PDB entry 3M30 | X-ray diffraction, 1.45 A resolution | chains A and E of the 6 polymer chains in the assembly

# Chain A
Molecule: Methyl-coenzyme M reductase I subunit alpha
Organism: Methanothermobacter marburgensis
Notes: EC 2.8.4.1
UniProt: P11558 (MCRA_METTM); numbering as in UniProt (aligned over 2-550)
Sequence (549 residues; numbered 2 to 550; the number before each row is that of its first residue):
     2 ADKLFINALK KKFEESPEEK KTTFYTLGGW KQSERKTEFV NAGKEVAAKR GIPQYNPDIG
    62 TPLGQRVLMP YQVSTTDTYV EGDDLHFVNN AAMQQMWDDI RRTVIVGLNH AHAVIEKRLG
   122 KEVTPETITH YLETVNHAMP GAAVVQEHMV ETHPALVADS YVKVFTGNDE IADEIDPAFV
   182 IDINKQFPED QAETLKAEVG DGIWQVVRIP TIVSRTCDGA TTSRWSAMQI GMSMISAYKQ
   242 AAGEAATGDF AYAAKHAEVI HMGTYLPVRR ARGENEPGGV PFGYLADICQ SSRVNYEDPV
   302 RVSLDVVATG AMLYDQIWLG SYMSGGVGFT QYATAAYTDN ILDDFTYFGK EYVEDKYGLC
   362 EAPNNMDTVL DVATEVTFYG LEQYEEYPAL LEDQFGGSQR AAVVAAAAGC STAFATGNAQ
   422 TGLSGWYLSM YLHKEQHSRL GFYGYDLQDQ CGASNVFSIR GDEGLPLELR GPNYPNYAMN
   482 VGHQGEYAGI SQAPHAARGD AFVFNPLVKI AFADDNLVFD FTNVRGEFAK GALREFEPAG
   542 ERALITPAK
Disordered / not traced: 550
Modified residues: His257 (n1-methylated histidine; MHS); Arg271 (5-methyl-arginine; AGM); Gln400 (2-methyl-glutamine; MGN); Gly445 (thioglycin; GL3); Cys452 (s-methylcysteine; SMC)
UniProt features mapped onto this chain:
  - binding site (coenzyme F430): Gln147
  - binding site (coenzyme B): Arg225, Lys256, His257, Arg270
  - binding site (coenzyme M): Tyr333, Tyr444
  - modified residue: His257 (Pros-methylhistidine), Arg271 (5-methylarginine), Gly445 (1-thioglycine), Asp450 (Z: -2,3-didehydroaspartate), Cys452 (S-methylcysteine)

# Chain E
Molecule: Methyl-coenzyme M reductase I subunit beta
Organism: Methanothermobacter marburgensis
Notes: EC 2.8.4.1
UniProt: P11560 (MCRB_METTM); residue numbers follow UniProt; this construct covers 2-443
Sequence (442 residues; numbered 2 to 443; the number before each row is that of its first residue):
     2 AKFEDKVDLY DDRGNLVEEQ VPLEALSPLR NPAIKSIVQG IKRTVAVNLE GIENALKTAK
    62 VGGPACKIMG RELDLDIVGN AESIAAAAKE MIQVTEDDDT NVELLGGGKR ALVQVPSARF
   122 DVAAEYSAAP LVTATAFVQA IINEFDVSMY DANMVKAAVL GRYPQSVEYM GANIATMLDI
   182 PQKLEGPGYA LRNIMVNHVV AATLKNTLQA AALSTILEQT AMFEMGDAVG AFERMHLLGL
   242 AYQGMNADNL VFDLVKANGK EGTVGSVIAD LVERALEDGV IKVEKELTDY KVYGTDDLAM
   302 WNAYAAAGLM AATMVNQGAA RAAQGVSSTL LYYNDLIEFE TGLPSVDFGK VEGTAVGFSF
   362 FSHSIYGGGG PGIFNGNHIV TRHSKGFAIP CVAAAMALDA GTQMFSPEAT SGLIKEVFSQ
   422 VDEFREPLKY VVEAAAEIKN EI
UniProt features mapped onto this chain:
  - binding site (coenzyme M): Tyr367
  - binding site (coenzyme B): Gly369

# Chain A / chain E interface
Contacting residue pairs - 107 pairs, chain A then chain E:
  His111(A) with Met405(E)
  Ala114(A) with Met405(E), hydrophobic
  Val115(A) with Met405(E), hydrophobic
  Lys118(A) with Met405(E)
  Arg119(A) with Gln325(E); Thr403(E); Gln404(E); Met405(E)
  Thr195(A) with Met70(E)
  Glu199(A) with Lys68(E), salt bridge
  Met229(A) with Ile366(E); Tyr367(E), hydrophobic
  Met233(A) with Ile366(E), hydrophobic
  Ile236(A) with Ile366(E), hydrophobic
  Gly244(A) with His364(E)
  Glu245(A) with His364(E)
  Ala246(A) with Gln325(E); Ser363(E); His364(E)
  Thr248(A) with Ser365(E); Ile366(E)
  Gly249(A) with Ser365(E); Gly370(E)
  Asp250(A) with Met405(E); Phe406(E)
  Ala252(A) with Ser365(E); Ile366(E); Gly368(E)
  Tyr253(A) with Gly369(E); Phe406(E), hydrophobic
  Lys256(A) with Tyr367(E), hydrogen bond (side chain-backbone); Gly368(E)
  Ala258(A) with Phe406(E), hydrophobic
  Ile261(A) with Pro65(E)
  Thr265(A) with Met171(E)
  Tyr266(A) with Val168(E); Glu169(E), hydrogen bond; Lys184(E)
  Pro268(A) with Val168(E)
  Gly279(A) with Gln166(E), hydrogen bond (backbone-side chain)
  Gly280(A) with Gln166(E), hydrogen bond (backbone-side chain)
  Pro282(A) with Arg163(E)
  Tyr285(A) with Cys67(E); Arg163(E), hydrogen bond
  Asn365(A) with Tyr151(E)
  Asn366(A) with Tyr151(E)
  Met367(A) with Tyr151(E), hydrogen bond (backbone-side chain)
  Asn419(A) with Arg72(E)
  Gln421(A) with Arg72(E), hydrogen bond; Asn154(E)
  Thr422(A) with Tyr151(E)
  Phe458(A) with Met150(E); Tyr151(E), hydrophobic
  Ile460(A) with Val139(E), hydrophobic; Ile143(E), hydrophobic; Ala153(E); Asn154(E); Lys157(E)
  Arg461(A) with Lys157(E)
  Gly462(A) with Lys157(E), hydrogen bond (backbone-side chain); Tyr164(E); Pro165(E)
  Asp463(A) with Tyr164(E); Pro165(E)
  Gly465(A) with Lys157(E), hydrogen bond (backbone-side chain)
  Leu466(A) with Gly162(E); Arg163(E); Tyr164(E); Pro165(E); Gln166(E)
  Pro467(A) with Ile69(E), hydrophobic; Arg72(E); Asn154(E); Met155(E), hydrophobic; Ala158(E)
  Glu469(A) with Ile69(E); Arg72(E), salt bridge
  Leu470(A) with Gly63(E); Ile69(E), hydrophobic; Ala158(E), hydrophobic; Arg163(E); Gln166(E)
  Gly472(A) with Gln166(E), hydrogen bond (backbone-side chain)
  Pro473(A) with Gln166(E)
  Asn474(A) with Pro165(E), hydrogen bond (side chain-backbone); Gln166(E), hydrogen bond (backbone-side chain)
  Tyr475(A) with Pro165(E), hydrophobic; Gln166(E), hydrogen bond (backbone-side chain)
  Pro476(A) with Pro165(E)
  His496(A) with Ile69(E); Met70(E)
  Arg499(A) with Met70(E); Gly71(E)
  Asp501(A) with Met70(E)
  Phe503(A) with Lys68(E); Met70(E), hydrophobic
  Val504(A) with Lys68(E); Ile69(E)
  Phe505(A) with Val62(E); Cys67(E); Lys68(E), hydrogen bond (backbone-backbone); Arg163(E)
  Asn506(A) with Pro65(E), hydrogen bond (side chain-backbone); Ala66(E); Cys67(E), hydrogen bond
  Pro507(A) with Ala66(E)
  Leu508(A) with Ala66(E), hydrophobic
Also at the interface, not in a pair above, chain A (66 interface residues in all): Gly232, Leu267, Val281, Ala420, Ser459, Leu468, Arg471, Ala502
Also at the interface, not in a pair above, chain E (50 interface residues in all): Lys61, Thr136, Gln140, Asp152, Leu161, Ser167, Ile181, Gly371, Ile374

# In short
66 residues of chain A and 50 residues of chain E are in contact; the contacts include 16 hydrogen bonds and 2
salt bridges. Among the polar pairs are Glu199(A)-Lys68(E), Glu469(A)-Arg72(E) and Lys256(A)-Tyr367(E).
Here chain A is Methyl-coenzyme M reductase I subunit alpha and chain E is Methyl-coenzyme M reductase I
subunit beta, both from Methanothermobacter marburgensis. Entry 3M30 (Structural Insight into Methyl-Coenzyme
M Reductase Chemistry using Coenzyme B Analogues) was determined by X-ray diffraction together with 3M1V,
3M2R, 3M2U, 3M2V and 3M32 from the same study.
